PDB entry 5B1Z | X-ray diffraction, 2.15 A resolution | chains A and C of the 4 polymer chains in the assembly

Chain A:
Molecule: Bcl-2-like protein 1
Organism: Homo sapiens
Notes: fragment: with deletion of residues 27-82
UniProtKB: Q07817 (B2CL1_HUMAN); aligned to UniProt positions 1-153 over residues 1-153 (the alignment contains insertions or deletions, so no single offset holds)
Chain sequence (153 residues; numbered 1 to 153; the number before each row is that of its first residue):
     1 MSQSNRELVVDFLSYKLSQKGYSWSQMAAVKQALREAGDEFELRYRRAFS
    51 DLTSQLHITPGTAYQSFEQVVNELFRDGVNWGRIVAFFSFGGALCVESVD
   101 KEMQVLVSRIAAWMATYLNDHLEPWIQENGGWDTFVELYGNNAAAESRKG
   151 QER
Disordered / not traced: 145-153
Curated features (UniProtKB/Swiss-Prot):
  - motif: Ser-4 to Trp-24 (BH4)

Chain C:
Molecule: Peptide from Protein X
Organism: Hepatitis B virus
UniProtKB: I3XMW8 (I3XMW8_HBV); numbering as in UniProt (aligned over 113-135)
Chain sequence (23 residues; each row starts with the number of its first residue):
   113 KDCVFKDWEELGEEIRLKVFVLG
Disordered / not traced: 113-117, 134-135

Chain A / chain C interface:
Contacting residue pairs (35):
  Glu-40(A) / Leu-129(C)
  Glu-40(A) / Lys-130(C)  hydrogen bond (side chain-backbone)
  Phe-41(A) / Leu-123(C)  hydrophobic
  Phe-41(A) / Ile-127(C)  hydrophobic
  Arg-44(A) / Arg-128(C)
  Arg-44(A) / Lys-130(C)
  Tyr-45(A) / Glu-126(C)
  Tyr-45(A) / Ile-127(C)
  Tyr-45(A) / Arg-128(C)  hydrogen bond (side chain-backbone)
  Phe-49(A) / Trp-120(C)  hydrophobic
  Leu-52(A) / Asp-119(C)
  Leu-52(A) / Trp-120(C)  hydrophobic
  Leu-52(A) / Leu-123(C)  hydrophobic
  Val-70(A) / Trp-120(C)
  Glu-73(A) / Lys-118(C)
  Glu-73(A) / Asp-119(C)
  Glu-73(A) / Trp-120(C)  hydrogen bond (side chain-backbone)
  Glu-73(A) / Glu-121(C)
  Leu-74(A) / Trp-120(C)
  Leu-74(A) / Gly-124(C)
  Arg-76(A) / Glu-121(C)
  Asp-77(A) / Glu-125(C)
  Asn-80(A) / Gly-124(C)
  Gly-82(A) / Ile-127(C)
  Arg-83(A) / Gly-124(C)  hydrogen bond (side chain-backbone)
  Arg-83(A) / Glu-125(C)  salt bridge
  Val-85(A) / Leu-129(C)  hydrophobic
  Ala-86(A) / Ile-127(C)  hydrophobic
  Phe-90(A) / Trp-120(C)  hydrophobic
  Glu-137(A) / Phe-132(C)
  Leu-138(A) / Val-131(C)  hydrophobic
  Leu-138(A) / Phe-132(C)  hydrogen bond (backbone-backbone)
  Tyr-139(A) / Leu-129(C)  hydrophobic
  Tyr-139(A) / Lys-130(C)
  Tyr-139(A) / Val-131(C)  hydrophobic
Other interface residues (no listed pair), chain A (23 interface residues in all): Ala-37, Ala-48, Thr-53

Summary:
Chain A and chain C form an interface of 23 and 14 residues respectively, with 5 hydrogen bonds and 1 salt
bridge. Among the polar pairs are Arg-83(A)/Glu-125(C), Glu-40(A)/Lys-130(C) and Tyr-45(A)/Arg-128(C).
Chain A is Bcl-2-like protein 1 (Homo sapiens) and chain C is Peptide from Protein X (Hepatitis B virus); the
structure, Crystal structure of Bcl-xL in complex with HBx-BH3 motif, was determined by X-ray diffraction.
